PDB entry 7ZZQ | electron microscopy, 2.60 A resolution | chains E and R of the 30 polymer chains in the assembly

# Chain E
Molecule: Cellulose biosynthesis protein
From: Komagataeibacter hansenii ATCC 23769
UniProt: Q76KJ6 (Q76KJ6_KOMHA); residue numbers follow UniProt; this construct covers 2-156
Amino-acid sequence (158 residues; row label = number of the first residue in the row; numbers below 1 keep their minus sign (Met-1 is residue -1)):
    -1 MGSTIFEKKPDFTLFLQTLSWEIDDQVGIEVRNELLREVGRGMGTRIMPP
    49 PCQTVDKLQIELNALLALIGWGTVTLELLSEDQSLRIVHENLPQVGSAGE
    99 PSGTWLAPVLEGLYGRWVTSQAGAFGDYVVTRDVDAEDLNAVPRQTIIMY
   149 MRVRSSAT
Unresolved in the structure: -1 to 6, 132-138, 152-156
Construct notes: initiating methionine (-1); expression tag (0-1)

# Chain R
Molecule: BcsH fragment
From: Komagataeibacter hansenii ATCC 23769
UniProt: D5QCK0 (D5QCK0_KOMHA); residues 293-353 here correspond to UniProt positions 285-345 (UniProt number = residue number - 8)
Amino-acid sequence (89 residues; numbered 265 to 353; the number before each row is that of its first residue):
   265 MSYYHHHHHHDYDIPTTLEVLFQGPMGSTKTDTNSSQASRPGSPVASPDG
   315 SPTMAEVFMTLGGRATELLSPRPSLREALLRRRENEEES
Unresolved in the structure: 265-311, 347-353
Construct notes: initiating methionine (265); expression tag (266-292)
From the paper describing this entry:
  - mutagenesis - L339D/L343D: abolished binding to Cellulose biosynthesis protein (chain E)

# Interface between chain E and chain R
Contacting residue pairs - 8 pairs, chain E then chain R:
  Gln24(E) with Leu339(R); Arg340(R), hydrogen bond (backbone-side chain)
  Val25(E) with Leu339(R), hydrophobic; Arg340(R), hydrogen bond (backbone-side chain); Leu343(R), hydrophobic
  Gly26(E) with Arg340(R)
  Val29(E) with Leu343(R), hydrophobic; Leu344(R), hydrophobic
Interface residues without a listed pair, chain E (5 interface residues in all): Leu33
Interface features reported in the paper:
  - interface residues, chain R: Leu339(R)

# Summary
The interface between chain E and chain R involves 5 residues on one side and 4 on the other, with 2 hydrogen
bonds. Polar pairs include Gln24(E)-Arg340(R) and Val25(E)-Arg340(R). The paper reports that L339D/L343D of
chain R abolish binding to Cellulose biosynthesis protein (chain E); the interface residue Leu339(R).
Chain E is Cellulose biosynthesis protein and chain R is BcsH fragment, both from Komagataeibacter hansenii
ATCC 23769; the structure, BcsH-BcsD 'beads-on-a-string' filament, local refine, was determined by electron
microscopy, deposited together with 7ZZY.
